4AVC - chain A; structure by X-ray diffraction, 2.81 A resolution.

Chain A:
Name: Lysine acetyltransferase
Organism: Mycobacterium tuberculosis
UniProtKB: O05581 (O05581_MYCTU); numbering as in UniProt (aligned over 1-333)
Chain sequence (333 residues; each row starts with the number of its first residue):
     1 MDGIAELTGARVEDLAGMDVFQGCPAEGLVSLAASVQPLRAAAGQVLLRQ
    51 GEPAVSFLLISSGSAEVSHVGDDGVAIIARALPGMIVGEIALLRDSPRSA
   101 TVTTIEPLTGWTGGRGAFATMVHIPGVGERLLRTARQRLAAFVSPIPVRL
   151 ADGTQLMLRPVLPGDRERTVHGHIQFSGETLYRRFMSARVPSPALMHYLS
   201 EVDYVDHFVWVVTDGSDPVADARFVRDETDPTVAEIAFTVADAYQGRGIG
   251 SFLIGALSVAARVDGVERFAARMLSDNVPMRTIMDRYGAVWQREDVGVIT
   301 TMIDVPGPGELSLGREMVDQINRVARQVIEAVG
Not modelled in the structure: 1-7
Modified / non-standard residues: Mse1 (selenomethionine); Mse18, Mse85, Mse121, Mse157, Mse186, Mse196, Mse273, Mse280, Mse284, Mse302, Mse317 (selenomethionine; parent Met)
Ligand contacts:
  - acetyl coenzyme A (ACO): T180, R183, R184, I236, A237, F238, T239, V240, Q245, G246, R247, G248, I249, G250, S251, A271, R272, Mse273, N277, V278, P279, Mse280, T282, I283, R286
  - adenosine-3',5'-cyclic-monophosphate (CMP): L48, V67, A79, R80, Mse85, I86, V87, G88, E89, I90, A91, P97, R98, S99, A100, V102, R138, A141, F142
Curated features (UniProtKB/Swiss-Prot):
  - binding site (3',5'-cyclic AMP): G88 to A91, R98, S99, R138
  - binding site (substrate): H173, F238 to V240, G246 to S251, N277, R286
  - binding site (Mg(2+)): D214
  - mutagenesis: H173 (H173K: Induces autoacetylation of the new lysine in the absence of cAMP), R184 (R184A: Completely abolishes the interaction with the aliphatic tail of the substrate lysine), F185 (F185A: Completely abolishes the interaction with the aliphatic tail of the substrate lysine), R223 (R223A: Substantially decreases the interaction with the aliphatic tail of the substrate lysine. Markedly reduced activity, with an altered pH-rate profile and abolishes direct interactions with R-184), V225 (V225A: Substantially decreases the interaction with the aliphatic tail of the substrate lysine), A237 (A237V: Completely abolishes the interaction with the aliphatic tail of the substrate lysine)
What the authors report for this chain:
  - catalytic residues: E235 (proposed by the authors, not directly observed)
  - mutagenesis - H173K: unchanged catalytic activity on cAMP
  - mutagenesis - R184A, F185A, E235A, A237V: abolished catalytic activity
  - mutagenesis - V225A: decreased catalytic activity
  - mutagenesis - R223A: decreased catalytic activity on pH

In short:
Ligands of chain A: adenosine-3',5'-cyclic-monophosphate and acetyl coenzyme A. UniProt lists 7 residues
binding 3',5'-cyclic AMP, 12 substrate-binding residues, Mg2+-binding residue D214 and 6 mutagenesis sites.
The paper reports the catalytic residue E235; R184A, F185A and E235A, among others, abolish catalytic
activity; 7 substitutions were tested in all.
Chain A is Lysine acetyltransferase (Mycobacterium tuberculosis); the structure, Crystal structure of protein
lysine acetyltransferase Rv0998 in complex with acetyl CoA and cAMP, was determined by X-ray diffraction (same
publication as 4AVA).
